5D2L - chains A and J of the 5 polymer chains in the assembly; structure by X-ray diffraction, 3.51 A resolution.

Chain A:
Name: HLA class I histocompatibility antigen, A-2 alpha chain
Organism: Homo sapiens
Reference sequence: P01892 (1A02_HUMAN); residues 1-275 here correspond to UniProt positions 25-299 (UniProt number = residue number + 24)
Sequence (276 residues; each row starts with the number of its first residue; numbering starts at 0):
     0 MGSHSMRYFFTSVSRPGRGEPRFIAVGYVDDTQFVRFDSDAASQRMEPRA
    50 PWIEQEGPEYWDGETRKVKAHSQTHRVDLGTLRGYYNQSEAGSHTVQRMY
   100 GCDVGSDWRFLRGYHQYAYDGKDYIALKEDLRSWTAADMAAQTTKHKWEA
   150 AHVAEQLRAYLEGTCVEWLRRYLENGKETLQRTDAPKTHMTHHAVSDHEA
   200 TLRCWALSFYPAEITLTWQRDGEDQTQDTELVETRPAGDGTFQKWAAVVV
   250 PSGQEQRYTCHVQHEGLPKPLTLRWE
Disordered / not traced: 0-1
Differences from the reference sequence: initiating methionine (0)
Cystine bridges: C101-C164, C203-C259

Chain J:
Name: C7 TCR beta chain
Organism: Homo sapiens
Sequence (245 residues; each row starts with the number of its first residue; numbering starts at 0):
     0 MGAGVSQSPSNKVTEKGKDVELRCDPISGHTALYWYRQRLGQGLEFLIYF
    50 QGNSAPDKSGLPSDRFSAERTGESVSTLTIQRTQQEDSAVYLCASSQTQL
   100 WETQYFGPGTRLLVLEDLKNVFPPEVAVFEPSEAEISHTQKATLVCLATG
   150 FYPDHVELSWWVNGKEVHSGVCTDPQPLKEQPALNDSRYALSSRLRVSAT
   200 FWQNPRNHFRCQVQFYGLSENDEWTQDRAKPVTQIVSAEAWGRAD
Disordered / not traced: 0-2, 71-72, 117-118, 182-183, 203-204, 224-227, 241-244
Cystine bridges: C23-C92, C145-C210

Interface between chain A and chain J:
Contacting residue pairs (8):
  Q72(A) with Y48(J), hydrogen bond; P55(J); D56(J)
  K146(A) with T97(J)
  A150(A) with W100(J), hydrogen bond (backbone-side chain); E101(J)
  V152(A) with W100(J), hydrophobic
  Q155(A) with W100(J)
Other interface residues (no listed pair), chain A (8 interface residues in all): V76, W147, A149
Other interface residues (no listed pair), chain J (9 interface residues in all): Q50, S53, Q98

Summary:
8 residues of chain A and 9 residues of chain J are in contact; the contacts include 2 hydrogen bonds. Polar
pairs include Q72(A)-Y48(J) and A150(A)-W100(J).
Here chain A is HLA class I histocompatibility antigen, A-2 alpha chain and chain J is C7 TCR beta chain, both
from Homo sapiens. Entry 5D2L (Crystal structure of TCR C7 in complex with HCMV NLV epitope presented by
HLA-A2) was determined by X-ray diffraction, deposited together with 5D2N.
